Entry 3AZH (X-ray diffraction, 3.49 A resolution); this record covers chains F and J of the 10 polymer chains in the assembly.

== Chain F ==
Protein: Histone H4
From: Homo sapiens
Reference sequence: P62805 (H4_HUMAN); residues 0-102 here correspond to UniProt positions 1-103 (UniProt number = residue number + 1)
Chain sequence (106 residues; numbered -3 to 102; the number before each row is that of its first residue; numbers below 1 keep their minus sign (Gly-3 is residue -3)):
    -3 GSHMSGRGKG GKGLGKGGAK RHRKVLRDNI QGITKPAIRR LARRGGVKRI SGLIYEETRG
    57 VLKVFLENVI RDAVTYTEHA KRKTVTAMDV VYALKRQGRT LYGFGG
Not modelled in the structure: -3 to 17, 102
Differences from the reference sequence: expression tag (-3 to -1)
Curated features (UniProtKB/Swiss-Prot):
  - DNA-binding region: Lys16 to Lys20
  - modified residue: Ser1 (N-acetylserine), Arg3 (Asymmetric dimethylarginine), Lys5 (N6-(2-hydroxyisobutyryl)lysine), Lys8 (N6-(2-hydroxyisobutyryl)lysine), Lys12 (N6-(2-hydroxyisobutyryl)lysine), Lys16 (N6-(2-hydroxyisobutyryl)lysine), Lys20 (N6,N6,N6-trimethyllysine), Lys31 (N6-(2-hydroxyisobutyryl)lysine), Lys44 (N6-(2-hydroxyisobutyryl)lysine), Ser47 (Phosphoserine), Tyr51 (Phosphotyrosine), Lys59 (N6-(2-hydroxyisobutyryl)lysine), Lys77 (N6-(2-hydroxyisobutyryl)lysine), Lys79 (N6-(2-hydroxyisobutyryl)lysine), Thr80 (Phosphothreonine), Tyr88 (Phosphotyrosine), Lys91 (N6-(2-hydroxyisobutyryl)lysine)
  - cross-link (Glycyl lysine isopeptide (Lys-Gly)): Lys12 (interchain with G-Cter in SUMO2), Lys20 (interchain with G-Cter in SUMO2), Lys31 (interchain with G-Cter in SUMO2), Lys59 (interchain with G-Cter in SUMO2), Lys79 (interchain with G-Cter in SUMO2), Lys91 (interchain with G-Cter in SUMO2)

== Chain J ==
Molecule: 146-nt DNA strand
Sequence (146 nucleotides; each row starts with the number of its first residue):
   147 ATCAATATCC ACCTGCAGAT TCTACCAAAA GTGTATTTGG AAACTGCTCC ATCAAAAGGC
   207 ATGTTCAGCT GAATTCAGCT GAACATGCCT TTTGATGGAG CAGTTTCCAA ATACACTTTT
   267 GGTAGAATCT GCAGGTGGAT ATTGAT
Not modelled in the structure: 147
Metal / ion sites: Mn2+ site 1 near DG217 (its only coordinating residue here); Mn2+ site 2 near DC247 (its only coordinating residue here); Mn2+ site 3 near DG267 (its only coordinating residue here); Mn2+ site 4 near DG280 (its only coordinating residue here)

== How chain F and chain J interact ==
Pairs across the interface (8):
  Arg19(F) - DT198(J)  salt bridge to the phosphate
  Thr30(F) - DA207(J)  phosphate contact
  Thr30(F) - DT208(J)  phosphate contact
  Pro32(F) - DA207(J)  phosphate contact
  Pro32(F) - DT208(J)  phosphate contact
  Arg36(F) - DA207(J)  salt bridge to the phosphate
  Arg45(F) - DG214(J)  base contact
  Arg45(F) - DT216(J)  sugar contact
Also at the interface, not in a pair above, chain F (7 interface residues in all): Lys31, Lys77
Also at the interface, not in a pair above, chain J (7 interface residues in all): DA188, DG217

== Summary ==
The chain F/chain J interface involves 7 residues from each chain, with 2 salt bridges. Polar contacts include
Arg19(F)-DT198(J) and Arg36(F)-DA207(J). UniProt lists a DNA-binding region on chain F.
Here chain F is Histone H4 (Homo sapiens) and chain J is a 146-nt DNA strand. Entry 3AZH (Crystal Structure of
Human Nucleosome Core Particle Containing H3K122Q mutation) was determined by X-ray diffraction together with
3AYW, 3AZE, 3AZF, 3AZG, 3AZJ, 3AZK and 3 further entries from the same study.
